PDB entry 1ENI | X-ray diffraction, 2.20 A resolution | chain A

== Chain A ==
Name: Endonuclease V
Organism: Enterobacteria phage T4
Notes: EC 3.1.25.1
UniProt: P04418 (END5_BPT4); numbering as in UniProt (aligned over 1-138)
Chain sequence (138 residues; row label = number of the first residue in the row):
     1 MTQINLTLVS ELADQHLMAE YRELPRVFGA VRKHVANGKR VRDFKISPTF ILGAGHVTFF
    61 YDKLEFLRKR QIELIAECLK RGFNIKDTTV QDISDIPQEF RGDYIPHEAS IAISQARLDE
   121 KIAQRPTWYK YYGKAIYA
Unresolved in the structure: 1
Construct notes: conflict Gln3 (Arg in P04418)
Swiss-Prot annotation at these positions:
  - active site: Thr2 (Nucleophile), Glu23 (Proton acceptor)
  - site: Arg22 (Substrate binding), Arg26 (Transition state stabilizer), Arg117 (Substrate binding), Lys121 (Substrate binding)
  - mutagenesis: Glu11 (E11Q: 24% decrease in DNA glycosylase activity), His16 (H16A: 30% decrease in enzymatic activity; H16C: 40% decrease in enzymatic activity; H16D: 60% decrease in enzymatic activity; H16E: 50% decrease in enzymatic activity ...), Tyr21 (Y21F: No effect on DNA glycosylase activity), Arg22 (R22Q: Almost complete loss of DNA glycosylase activity), Glu23 (E23D: Complete loss of DNA glycosylase activity. No effect on AP lyase activity; E23Q: Complete loss of DNA glycosylase activity. Complete loss of AP lyase activity), Arg26 (R26Q: Almost complete loss of DNA glycosylase activity), Arg32 (R32Q: 10% decrease in DNA glycosylase activity), Arg40 (R40Q: 20% decrease in DNA glycosylase activity), Arg42 (R42Q: 25% decrease in DNA glycosylase activity), Arg68 (R68Q: 35% decrease in DNA glycosylase activity), Lys86 (K86Q: No effect on DNA glycosylase activity), Asp87 (D87E: No effect on DNA glycosylase activity; D87N: 20% decrease in DNA glycosylase activity), 8 further mutagenesis entries in UniProt

== In short ==
From UniProt: active-site residues Thr2 and Glu23 and 20 mutagenesis sites.
Chain A is Endonuclease V (Enterobacteria phage T4); the structure, Crystal structure of a pyrimidine dimer
specific excision repair enzyme from bacteriophage T4: refinement at 1.45 ..., was determined by X-ray
diffraction together with 1ENJ, 1ENK and 2END from the same study.
